3INJ - chains A and D of the 4 polymer chains in the assembly; structure by X-ray diffraction, 1.69 A resolution.

# Chain A (and D)
Protein: Aldehyde dehydrogenase, mitochondrial
From: Homo sapiens
Notes: EC 1.2.1.3; chain D of this document is another copy of the same molecule, construct and numbering; everything in this record applies to it too
Reference sequence: P05091 (ALDH2_HUMAN); residues 1-500 here correspond to UniProt positions 18-517 (UniProt number = residue number + 17)
Amino-acid sequence (500 residues; row label = number of the first residue in the row):
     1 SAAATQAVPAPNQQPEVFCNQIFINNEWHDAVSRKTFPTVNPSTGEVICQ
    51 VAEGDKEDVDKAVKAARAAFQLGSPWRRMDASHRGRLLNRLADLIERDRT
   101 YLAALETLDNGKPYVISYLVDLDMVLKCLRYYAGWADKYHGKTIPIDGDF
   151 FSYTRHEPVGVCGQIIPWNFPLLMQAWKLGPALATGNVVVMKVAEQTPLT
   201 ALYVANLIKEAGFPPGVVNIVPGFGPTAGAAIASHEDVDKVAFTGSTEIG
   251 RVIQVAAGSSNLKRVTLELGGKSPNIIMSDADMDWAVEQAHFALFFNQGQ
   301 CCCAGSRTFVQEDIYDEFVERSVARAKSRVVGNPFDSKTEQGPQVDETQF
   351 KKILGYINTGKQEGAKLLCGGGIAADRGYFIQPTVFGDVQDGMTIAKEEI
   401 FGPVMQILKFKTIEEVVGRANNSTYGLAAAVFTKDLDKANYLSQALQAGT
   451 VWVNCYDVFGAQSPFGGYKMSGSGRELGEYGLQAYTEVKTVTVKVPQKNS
Unresolved in the structure: 1-6
Bound ions: Na+: Thr39, Val40, Asp109, Gln196
Ligand contacts:
  - BXB (N-(1,3-benzodioxol-5-ylmethyl)-2,6-dichlorobenzamide): Val120, Met124, Phe170, Leu173, Met174, Trp177, Phe292, Phe296, Cys301, Cys303, Tyr456, Asp457, Val458, Phe459
  - guanidine (GAI): Phe70, Glu157, Pro158, Val159, Gly160
Swiss-Prot annotation at these positions:
  - active site: Glu268 (Proton acceptor), Cys302 (Nucleophile)
  - binding site (NAD(+)): Gly245 to Gly250
  - site: Asn169 (Transition state stabilizer)
  - modified residue (N6-acetyllysine): Lys35, Lys56, Lys61, Lys142, Lys351, Lys366, Lys409, Lys411, Lys434
What the authors report for this chain:
  - binding site for BXB: Val120, Met124, Phe170, Leu173, Trp177, Phe292, Phe296, Asp457, Val458, Phe459
  - catalytic residues: Glu268, Cys302 (citing earlier work)
  - self-association interface (contacts with another copy of this molecule): Glu487 (citing earlier work)

# Chain A / chain D interface
Residue-residue contacts (65):
  Leu72(A) - Asn499(D)
  Gly73(A) - Gln497(D)
  Gly73(A) - Asn499(D)  hydrogen bond (backbone-side chain)
  Arg77(A) - Asn499(D)
  Arg77(A) - Ser500(D)  hydrogen bond (side chain-backbone)
  Arg78(A) - Gln497(D)
  Arg78(A) - Lys498(D)
  Arg78(A) - Asn499(D)
  Asp80(A) - Asp147(D)
  Asp80(A) - Gly148(D)  hydrogen bond (side chain-backbone)
  Asp80(A) - Lys498(D)  salt bridge
  Ala81(A) - Pro145(D)  hydrophobic
  Ser82(A) - Asp147(D)  hydrogen bond
  Arg84(A) - Ser500(D)
  Asp137(A) - Pro145(D)
  His140(A) - Lys142(D)
  His140(A) - Thr143(D)
  His140(A) - Pro145(D)
  Gly141(A) - Gly141(D)
  Gly141(A) - Lys142(D)
  Gly141(A) - Thr143(D)  hydrogen bond (backbone-backbone)
  Lys142(A) - His140(D)
  Lys142(A) - Gly141(D)
  Lys142(A) - Thr143(D)
  Thr143(A) - His140(D)
  Thr143(A) - Gly141(D)  hydrogen bond (backbone-backbone)
  Thr143(A) - Lys142(D)
  Thr143(A) - Tyr153(D)
  Thr143(A) - Thr154(D)  hydrogen bond (side chain-backbone)
  Ile144(A) - His140(D)
  Pro145(A) - Ala81(D)  hydrophobic
  Pro145(A) - Asp137(D)
  Asp147(A) - Asp80(D)
  Asp147(A) - Ser82(D)  hydrogen bond
  Gly148(A) - Asp80(D)  hydrogen bond (backbone-side chain)
  Phe151(A) - Tyr153(D)  hydrophobic
  Tyr153(A) - Thr143(D)
  Tyr153(A) - Phe151(D)
  Thr154(A) - Thr143(D)  hydrogen bond (backbone-side chain)
  Arg155(A) - Asn499(D)  hydrogen bond (side chain-backbone)
  Arg155(A) - Ser500(D)  hydrogen bond (side chain-backbone)
  Glu157(A) - Ser500(D)
  Pro158(A) - Ser500(D)
  Lys434(A) - Asp435(D)
  Lys434(A) - Leu436(D)  hydrogen bond (backbone-backbone)
  Asp435(A) - Lys434(D)
  Leu436(A) - Lys434(D)  hydrogen bond (backbone-backbone)
  Leu436(A) - Leu436(D)
  Leu436(A) - Val453(D)  hydrophobic
  Leu436(A) - Asn454(D)
  Val453(A) - Leu436(D)  hydrophobic
  Asn454(A) - Leu436(D)
  Gln497(A) - Gly73(D)
  Gln497(A) - Arg78(D)
  Lys498(A) - Arg78(D)
  Lys498(A) - Asp80(D)  salt bridge
  Asn499(A) - Leu72(D)
  Asn499(A) - Gly73(D)  hydrogen bond (side chain-backbone)
  Asn499(A) - Arg77(D)
  Asn499(A) - Arg155(D)  hydrogen bond (backbone-side chain)
  Ser500(A) - Arg77(D)  hydrogen bond (backbone-side chain)
  Ser500(A) - Arg84(D)
  Ser500(A) - Arg155(D)  hydrogen bond (backbone-side chain)
  Ser500(A) - Glu157(D)
  Ser500(A) - Pro158(D)
Other interface residues (no listed pair), chain A (39 interface residues in all): Met79, Lys138, Asp149, His156, Gly186, Thr433, Ala439
Other interface residues (no listed pair), chain D (39 interface residues in all): Trp76, Met79, Lys138, Ile144, His156, Gly186, Thr433, Ala439

# Overview
Chain A and chain D each contribute 39 residues to their interface; the contacts include 18 hydrogen bonds and
2 salt bridges. Polar contacts include Asp80(A)-Lys498(D), Gly73(A)-Asn499(D) and Arg77(A)-Ser500(D). Bound to
chain A: guanidine and compound BXB. The paper reports catalytic residues Glu268(A) and Cys302(A); a binding
site for BXB at Val120(A), Met124(A) and Phe170(A) among others.
Chain A and chain D are both Aldehyde dehydrogenase, mitochondrial (Homo sapiens); the structure, Human
Mitochondrial Aldehyde Dehydrogenase complexed with agonist Alda-1, was determined by X-ray diffraction
together with 3INL from the same study.
